PDB entry 4TWO | X-ray diffraction, 2.05 A resolution | chain A

== Chain A ==
Name: Ephrin type-A receptor 3
Source organism: Homo sapiens
Notes: EC 2.7.10.1; fragment: Kinase domain
UniProtKB: P29320 (EPHA3_HUMAN); numbering as in UniProt (aligned over 609-947)
Sequence (361 residues; row label = number of the first residue in the row):
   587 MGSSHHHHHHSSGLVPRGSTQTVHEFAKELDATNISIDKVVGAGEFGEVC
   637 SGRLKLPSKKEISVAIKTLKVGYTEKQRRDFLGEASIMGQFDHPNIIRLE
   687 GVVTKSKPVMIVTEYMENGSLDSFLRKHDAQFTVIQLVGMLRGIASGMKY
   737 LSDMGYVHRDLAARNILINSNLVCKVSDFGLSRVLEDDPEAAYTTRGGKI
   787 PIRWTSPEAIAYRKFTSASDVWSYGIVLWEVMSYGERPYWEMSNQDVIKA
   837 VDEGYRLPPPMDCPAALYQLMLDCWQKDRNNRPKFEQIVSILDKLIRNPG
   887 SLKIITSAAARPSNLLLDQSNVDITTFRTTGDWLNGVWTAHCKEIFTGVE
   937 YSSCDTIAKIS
Unresolved in the structure: 587-608, 772-786, 893-897, 907-947
Sequence notes: initiating methionine (587); expression tag (588-608)
UniProt features mapped onto this chain:
  - active site: D746 (Proton acceptor)
  - binding site (ATP): G628 to G633, K653, E700 to S706, R750, N751
  - modified residue (Phosphotyrosine): Y701, Y779, Y937
  - natural variant: I621 (I621L: In a colorectal cancer sample), T660 (T660K: In a lung carcinoma sample), G766 (G766E: In a lung adenocarcinoma sample), D806 (D806N: In a colorectal cancer sample), T933 (T933M: In a lung carcinoma sample)
  - mutagenesis: Y742 (Y742F: Full kinase activity; when associated with F-596 and F-602), S768 (S768A: Full kinase activity; when associated with F-596 and F-602)
Residues lining bound ligands: 164 (37W; 5-{[3-carbamoyl-4-(3,4-dimethylphenyl)-5-methylthiophen-2-yl]amino}-5-oxopentanoic acid): K625, V627, V635, A651, I652, K653, E670, M674, I683, I697, T699, E700, Y701, M702, E703, G705, L753, S763

== In short ==
Ligands of chain A: 164. Curated annotation (UniProt) lists active-site residue D746, 16 ATP-binding residues
and 2 mutagenesis sites.
Chain A is Ephrin type-A receptor 3 (Homo sapiens); the structure, Human EphA3 Kinase domain in complex with
compound 164, was determined by X-ray diffraction together with 4TWN from the same study.
